Entry 4YA5 (X-ray diffraction, 2.50 A resolution); this record covers chains B and C of the 30 polymer chains in the assembly.

Chain B:
Name: Proteasome subunit alpha type-3
From: Saccharomyces cerevisiae (strain ATCC 204508 / S288c)
Notes: EC 3.4.25.1
UniProtKB: P23638 (PSA3_YEAST); residues 0-257 here correspond to UniProt positions 1-258 (UniProt number = residue number + 1)
Sequence (258 residues; each row starts with the number of its first residue; numbering starts at 0):
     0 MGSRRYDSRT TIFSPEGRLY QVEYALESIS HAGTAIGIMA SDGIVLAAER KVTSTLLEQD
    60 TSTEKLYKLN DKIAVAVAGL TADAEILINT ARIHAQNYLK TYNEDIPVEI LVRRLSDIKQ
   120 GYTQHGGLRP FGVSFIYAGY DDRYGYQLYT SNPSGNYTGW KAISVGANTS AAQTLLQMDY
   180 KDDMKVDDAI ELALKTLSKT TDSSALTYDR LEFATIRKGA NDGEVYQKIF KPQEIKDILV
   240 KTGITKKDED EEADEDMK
Unresolved in the structure: 0, 245-257
Swiss-Prot annotation at these positions:
  - cross-link (Glycyl lysine isopeptide (Lys-Gly)): Lys99 (interchain with G-Cter in ubiquitin), Lys198 (interchain with G-Cter in ubiquitin), Lys230 (interchain with G-Cter in ubiquitin)

Chain C:
Name: Proteasome subunit alpha type-4
From: Saccharomyces cerevisiae (strain ATCC 204508 / S288c)
Notes: EC 3.4.25.1
UniProtKB: P40303 (PSA4_YEAST); residues -1 to 252 here correspond to UniProt positions 1-254 (UniProt number = residue number + 2)
Sequence (254 residues; numbered -1 to 252; the number before each row is that of its first residue; numbers below 1 keep their minus sign (Met-1 is residue -1)):
    -1 MSGYDRALSI FSPDGHIFQV EYALEAVKRG TCAVGVKGKN CVVLGCERRS TLKLQDTRIT
    59 PSKVSKIDSH VVLSFSGLNA DSRILIEKAR VEAQSHRLTL EDPVTVEYLT RYVAGVQQRY
   119 TQSGGVRPFG VSTLIAGFDP RDDEPKLYQT EPSGIYSSWS AQTIGRNSKT VREFLEKNYD
   179 RKEPPATVEE CVKLTVRSLL EVVQTGAKNI EITVVKPDSD IVALSSEEIN QYVTQIEQEK
   239 QEQQEQDKKK KSNH
Unresolved in the structure: -1 to 0, 241-252
Swiss-Prot annotation at these positions:
  - modified residue: Thr58 (Phosphothreonine)

How chain B and chain C interact:
Pairs across the interface - 75 pairs, chain B then chain C:
  Arg3(B) with Arg4(C), hydrogen bond (backbone-side chain)
  Asp6(B) with Tyr2(C), hydrogen bond; Arg4(C), salt bridge
  Arg8(B) with Arg4(C)
  Thr10(B) with Leu6(C); Arg125(C)
  Ile11(B) with Leu6(C), hydrophobic; Gln17(C)
  Phe12(B) with Gln17(C), hydrogen bond (backbone-side chain); Tyr20(C), hydrophobic; Ala21(C), hydrophobic; Arg125(C); Pro126(C); Gly128(C)
  Ser13(B) with Tyr20(C)
  Pro14(B) with Tyr20(C), hydrophobic; Glu23(C)
  Glu15(B) with Glu23(C); Arg27(C), hydrogen bond (backbone-side chain)
  Gly16(B) with Tyr20(C); Glu23(C); Ala24(C); Arg27(C)
  Arg17(B) with Arg27(C)
  Leu18(B) with Leu76(C), hydrophobic; Arg125(C)
  Met38(B) with Asp54(C); Arg56(C)
  Arg112(B) with Arg81(C)
  Ser115(B) with Arg81(C), hydrogen bond (backbone-side chain)
  Asp116(B) with Arg81(C), salt bridge; Ile82(C)
  Gln119(B) with Ala78(C); Asp79(C); Ile82(C)
  Thr122(B) with Arg125(C), hydrogen bond (backbone-side chain)
  Gln123(B) with Tyr118(C); Gly123(C); Val124(C); Arg125(C), hydrogen bond (backbone-backbone); Pro126(C); Phe127(C)
  His124(B) with Gly123(C); Val124(C)
  Gly125(B) with Tyr2(C); Gly123(C)
  Gly126(B) with Tyr2(C)
  Tyr143(B) with Arg56(C), hydrogen bond (backbone-side chain); Ile57(C), hydrophobic
  Tyr145(B) with Arg56(C), hydrogen bond (backbone-side chain)
  Gln146(B) with Ile57(C)
  Leu147(B) with Ile57(C)
  Tyr148(B) with Ile57(C)
  Ser153(B) with Ala78(C)
  Gly154(B) with Ala78(C); Arg81(C), hydrogen bond (backbone-side chain)
  Asn155(B) with Asn77(C), hydrogen bond; Ala78(C)
  Tyr156(B) with Pro59(C), hydrophobic; Arg81(C)
  Gly158(B) with Gln53(C); Asp54(C), hydrogen bond (backbone-backbone); Thr58(C), hydrogen bond (backbone-side chain)
  Trp159(B) with Leu50(C), hydrophobic; Lys51(C); Leu52(C); Gln53(C); Asp54(C)
  Lys160(B) with Leu52(C), hydrogen bond (backbone-backbone); Gln53(C); Asp54(C)
  Ala161(B) with Leu52(C), hydrogen bond (backbone-backbone)
  Gln172(B) with Leu52(C)
  Leu175(B) with Leu52(C)
  Gln176(B) with Leu52(C)
Also at the interface, not in a pair above, chain B (40 interface residues in all): Thr157, Tyr179

In short:
40 residues of chain B face 31 of chain C across their interface; the contacts include 15 hydrogen bonds and 2
salt bridges. Among the polar pairs are Asp6(B)-Arg4(C), Asp116(B)-Arg81(C) and Arg3(B)-Arg4(C).
Here chain B is Proteasome subunit alpha type-3 and chain C is Proteasome subunit alpha type-4, both from
Saccharomyces cerevisiae (strain ATCC 204508 / S288c). Entry 4YA5 (Yeast 20S proteasome beta2-H114D mutant in
complex with Ac-PAE-ep) was determined by X-ray diffraction, deposited together with 4Y69, 4Y6A, 4Y6V, 4Y6Z,
4Y70, 4Y74 and 34 further entries.
